8CXH - chains l and C of the 10 polymer chains in the assembly; structure by electron microscopy, 3.20 A resolution.

Chain l:
Name: C10 light chain
From: Homo sapiens
Chain sequence (110 residues; numbered 1 to 106 plus 5 insertion-coded residues; 1 number in that range is skipped by the numbering (no residue carries it; nothing is unmodelled there); the number before each row is that of its first residue; a row labelled like 27A-27C holds insertion residues (27A, then the next letters in order)):
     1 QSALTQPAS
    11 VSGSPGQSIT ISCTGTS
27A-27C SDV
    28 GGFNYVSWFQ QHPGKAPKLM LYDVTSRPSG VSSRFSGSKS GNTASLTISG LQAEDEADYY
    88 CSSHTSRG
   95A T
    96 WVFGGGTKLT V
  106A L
Not modelled in the structure: 1-2
Cystine bridges: Cys23-Cys88

Chain C:
Name: Ankyrin repeat family A protein 2, Envelope E protein
From: Zika virus
Reference sequence: chimeric construct of Q9H9E1, A0A142DS37: residues -134 to 0 from Q9H9E1 (ANRA2_HUMAN) positions 1-135 (UniProt number = residue number + 135); residues 1-504 from A0A142DS37 positions 291-794 (UniProt number = residue number + 290)
Chain sequence (639 residues; numbered -134 to 504; the number before each row is that of its first residue; numbers below 1 keep their minus sign (Met-134 is residue -134)):
  -134 MDTSTNLDIG AQLIVEECPS TYSLTGMPDI KIEHPLDPNS EEGSAQGVAM GMKFILPNRF
   -74 DMNVCSRFVK SLNEEDSKNI QDQVNSDLEV ASVLFKAECN IHTSPSPGIQ VRHVYTPSTT
   -14 KHFSPIKQST TLTNKIRCIG VSNRDFVEGM SGGTWVDVVL EHGGCVTVMA QDKPTVDIEL
    46 VTTTVSNMAE VRSYCYEASI SDMASDSRCP TQGEAYLDKQ SDTQYVCKRT LVDRGWGNGC
   106 GLFGKGSLVT CAKFACSKKM TGKSIQPENL EYRIMLSVHG SQHSGMIVND TGHETDENRA
   166 KVEITPNSPR AEATLGGFGS LGLDCEPRTG LDFSDLYYLT MNNKHWLVHK EWFHDIPLPW
   226 HAGADTGTPH WNNKEALVEF KDAHAKRQTV VVLGSQEGAV HTALAGALEA EMDGAKGRLS
   286 SGHLKCRLKM DKLRLKGVSY SLCTAAFTFT KIPAETLHGT VTVEVQYAGT DGPCKVPAQM
   346 AVDMQTLTPV GRLITANPVI TESTENSKMM LELDPPFGDS YIVIGVGEKK ITHHWHRSGS
   406 TIGKAFEATV RGAKRMAVLG DTAWDFGSVG GALNSLGKGI HQIFGAAFKS LFGGMSWFSQ
   466 ILIGTLLMWL GLNTKNGSIS LMCLALGGVL IFLSTAVSA
Not modelled in the structure: -134 to 0, 502-504
Cystine bridges: Cys3-Cys30, Cys60-Cys121, Cys92-Cys116, Cys190-Cys291

Chain l / chain C interface:
Pairs across the interface (14; chain l residue first):
  Phe30(l) - Ser72(C)
  Phe30(l) - Arg99(C)
  Phe30(l) - Gly104(C)
  Asn31(l) - Gly104(C)  hydrogen bond (backbone-backbone)
  Asn31(l) - Gly106(C)
  Tyr32(l) - Asn103(C)  hydrogen bond (side chain-backbone)
  Tyr32(l) - Gly104(C)
  Ser93(l) - Asp71(C)  hydrogen bond
  Ser93(l) - Ser72(C)  hydrogen bond (backbone-backbone)
  Arg94(l) - Ser70(C)
  Arg94(l) - Asp71(C)  salt bridge
  Arg94(l) - Tyr81(C)
  Arg94(l) - Leu82(C)
  Arg94(l) - Asp83(C)  salt bridge
Also at the interface, not in a pair above, chain l (6 interface residues in all): Gly29
Also at the interface, not in a pair above, chain C (13 interface residues in all): Arg73, Cys74, Cys105

Overview:
Chain l and chain C form an interface of 6 and 13 residues respectively, with 4 hydrogen bonds and 2 salt
bridges. Among the polar pairs are Arg94(l)-Asp71(C), Arg94(l)-Asp83(C) and Tyr32(l)-Asn103(C).
Chain l is C10 light chain (Homo sapiens) and chain C is Ankyrin repeat family A protein 2, Envelope E protein
(Zika virus); the structure, Structures of Zika Virus in Complex with Antibodies Targeting E Dimer Epitopes
and Basis for Neutralization ..., was determined by electron microscopy.
